2JXI - chains A and D of the 4 polymer chains in the assembly; structure by solution NMR.

Chain A:
Molecule: Proline dehydrogenase
Organism: Pseudomonas putida
UniProt: Q9R9T7 (Q9R9T7_PSEPU); residues 1-45 here = UniProt positions 1-45
Sequence (45 residues; row label = number of the first residue in the row):
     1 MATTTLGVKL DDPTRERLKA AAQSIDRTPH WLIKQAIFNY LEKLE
What the authors report for this chain:
  - self-association interface (contacts with another copy of this molecule): Leu6, Val8, Leu10, Leu18, Ile33, Ala36, Ile37, Tyr40, Leu41
  - contacts within the chain: Leu18-Leu32 (hydrophobic contact), Ala22-Ile25 (backbone contact), Ala22-Asp26 (backbone contact), Ala22-Leu32 (hydrophobic contact), Ala22-Pro29 (hydrophobic contact), Thr28-Pro29 (hydrophobic contact)
  - binding site for the 14-nt DNA strand (chain D): Gly7
  - binding site for the 14-nt DNA strand: Arg15, Thr28, His30

Chain D:
Molecule: 14-nt DNA strand
Sequence (14 nucleotides; row label = number of the first residue in the row):
    15 AAAGGTGCAA CCGC

Interface between chain A and chain D:
Pairs across the interface (6):
  Thr4(A) - DC22(D)  phosphate contact
  Thr5(A) - DC22(D)  base contact
  Thr5(A) - DA23(D)  base contact
  Leu6(A) - DG21(D)  phosphate contact
  Leu6(A) - DC22(D)  base contact
  Gly7(A) - DC22(D)  base contact
Also at the interface, not in a pair above, chain D (4 interface residues in all): DA24

In short:
The chain A/chain D interface involves 4 residues from each chain. From the paper: a binding site for the
14-nt DNA strand at Arg15(A), Thr28(A) and His30(A); a binding site for the 14-nt DNA strand (chain D) at
Gly7(A).
Chain A is Proline dehydrogenase (Pseudomonas putida) and chain D is a 14-nt DNA strand; the structure,
Solution structure of the DNA-binding domain of Pseudomonas putida Proline utilization A (putA) bound to
GTTGCA ..., was determined by solution NMR.
